7F63 - chains A and H of the 3 polymer chains in the assembly; structure by electron microscopy, 3.90 A resolution.

Chain A:
Protein: Spike glycoprotein
Organism: Severe acute respiratory syndrome coronavirus 2
Reference sequence: P0DTC2 (SPIKE_SARS2); residues 1-1208 here = UniProt positions 1-1208
Chain sequence (1283 residues; numbered 1 to 1283; the number before each row is that of its first residue):
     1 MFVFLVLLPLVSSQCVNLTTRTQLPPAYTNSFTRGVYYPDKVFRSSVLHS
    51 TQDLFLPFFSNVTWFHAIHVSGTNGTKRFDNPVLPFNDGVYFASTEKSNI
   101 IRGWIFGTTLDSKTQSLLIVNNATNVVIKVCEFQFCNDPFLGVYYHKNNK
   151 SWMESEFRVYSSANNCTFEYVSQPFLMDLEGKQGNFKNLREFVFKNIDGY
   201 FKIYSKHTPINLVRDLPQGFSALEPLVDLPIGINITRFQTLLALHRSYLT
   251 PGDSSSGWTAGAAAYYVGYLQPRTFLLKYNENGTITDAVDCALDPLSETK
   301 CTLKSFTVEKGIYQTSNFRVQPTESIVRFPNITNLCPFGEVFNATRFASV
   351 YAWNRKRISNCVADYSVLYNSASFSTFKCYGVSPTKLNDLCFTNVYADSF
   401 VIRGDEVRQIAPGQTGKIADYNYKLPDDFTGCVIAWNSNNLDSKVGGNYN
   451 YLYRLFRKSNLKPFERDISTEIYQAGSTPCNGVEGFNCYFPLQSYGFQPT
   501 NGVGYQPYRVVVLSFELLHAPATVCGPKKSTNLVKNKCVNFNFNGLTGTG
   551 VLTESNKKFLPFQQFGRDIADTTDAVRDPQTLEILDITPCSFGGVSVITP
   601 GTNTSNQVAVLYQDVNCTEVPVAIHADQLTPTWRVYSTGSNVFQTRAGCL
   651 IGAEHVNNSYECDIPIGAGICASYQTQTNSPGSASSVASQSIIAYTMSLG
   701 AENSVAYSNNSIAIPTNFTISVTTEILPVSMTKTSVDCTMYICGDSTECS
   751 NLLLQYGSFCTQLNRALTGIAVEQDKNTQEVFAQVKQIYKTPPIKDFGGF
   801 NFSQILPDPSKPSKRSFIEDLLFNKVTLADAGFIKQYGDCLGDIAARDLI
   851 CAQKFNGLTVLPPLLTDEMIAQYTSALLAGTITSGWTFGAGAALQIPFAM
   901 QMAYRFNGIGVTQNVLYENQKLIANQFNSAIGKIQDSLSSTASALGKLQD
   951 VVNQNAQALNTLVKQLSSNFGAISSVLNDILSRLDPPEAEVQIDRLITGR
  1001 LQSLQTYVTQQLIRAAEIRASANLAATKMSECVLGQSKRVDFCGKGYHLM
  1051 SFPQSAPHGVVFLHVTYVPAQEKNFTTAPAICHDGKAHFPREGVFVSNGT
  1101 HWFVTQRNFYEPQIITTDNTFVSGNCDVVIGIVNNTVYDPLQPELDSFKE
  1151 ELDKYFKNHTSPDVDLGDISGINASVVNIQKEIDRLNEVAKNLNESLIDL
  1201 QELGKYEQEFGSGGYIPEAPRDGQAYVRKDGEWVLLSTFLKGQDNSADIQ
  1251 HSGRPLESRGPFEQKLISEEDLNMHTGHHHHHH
Disordered / not traced: 1-329, 445-446, 531-1283
Construct notes: conflict Gly682 (Arg in P0DTC2), Ser683 (Arg in P0DTC2), Ser685 (Arg in P0DTC2), Pro986 (Lys in P0DTC2), Pro987 (Val in P0DTC2); expression tag (1209-1283)
Disulfides: Cys336-Cys361, Cys379-Cys432, Cys391-Cys525, Cys480-Cys488
From the paper describing this entry:
  - mutagenesis - Q474A/F486A, F486A: decreased binding to RBD-chAb-45
  - mutagenesis - Q474A/F486A: decreased binding to RBD-chAb-51
  - mutagenesis - K417A/Y453A, Y453A: decreased binding to RBD-chAb-28
  - mutagenesis - K417A/Y453A, Y453A, Q498A/T500A/N501A, N501A: decreased binding to RBD-chAb-25
  - mutagenesis - N501Y: abolished binding to RBD-chAb-25
  - mutagenesis - K417N, E484K: unchanged binding to RBD-chAb-25

Chain H:
Protein: RBD-chAb45, Heavy chain
Organism: Homo sapiens
Chain sequence (449 residues; row label = number of the first residue in the row):
     1 EVQLQQSGPELVKPGASVKISCKTSGYTFTEYTIYWVKQSLGKSLEWIGG
    51 NNPNNDDTTYKQFFKGKATLTVDKSSSTAYMELRSLTSEDSAVYYCARDG
   101 YPYYYALDFWGQGTSVTVSSASTKGPSVFPLAPSSKSTSGGTAALGCLVK
   151 DYFPEPVTVSWNSGALTSGVHTFPAVLQSSGLYSLSSVVTVPSSSLGTQT
   201 YICNVNHKPSNTKVDKKVEPKSCDKTHTCPPCPAPELLGGPSVFLFPPKP
   251 KDTLMISRTPEVTCVVVDVSHEDPEVKFNWYVDGVEVHNAKTKPREEQYN
   301 STYRVVSVLTVLHQDWLNGKEYKCKVSNKALPAPIEKTISKAKGQPREPQ
   351 VYTLPPSRDELTKNQVSLTCLVKGFYPSDIAVEWESNGQPENNYKTTPPV
   401 LDSDGSFFLYSKLTVDKSRWQQGNVFSCSVMHEALHNHYTQKSLSLSPG
Disordered / not traced: 121-449
Disulfides: Cys22-Cys96

Chain A / chain H interface:
Residue-residue contacts - 14 pairs, chain A then chain H:
  Lys458(A) with Tyr101(H), hydrogen bond
  Gln474(A) with Tyr101(H), hydrogen bond (backbone-side chain)
  Ala475(A) with Tyr101(H), hydrophobic
  Gly476(A) with Tyr101(H)
  Ser477(A) with Asp99(H); Tyr105(H); Ala106(H)
  Phe486(A) with Thr33(H); Asn52(H); Asp57(H); Thr59(H)
  Asn487(A) with Thr33(H)
  Tyr489(A) with Asn52(H), hydrogen bond; Asn55(H)
Other interface residues (no listed pair), chain A (9 interface residues in all): Phe456
Other interface residues (no listed pair), chain H (13 interface residues in all): Tyr35, Asn51, Asn54, Gly100
From the paper, about this interface:
  - specific contacts: Phe486(A)-Thr59(H), Phe486(A)-Asn52(H), Phe486(A)-Asp57(H), Tyr489(A)-Asn52(H) (hydrogen bond), Tyr489(A)-Asn55(H) (hydrogen bond)
  - epitope / paratope residues, chain A: Phe486(A), Tyr489(A)
  - epitope / paratope residues, chain H: Asn52(H), Asn55(H), Asp57(H), Thr59(H)

Overview:
The interface between chain A and chain H involves 9 residues on one side and 13 on the other, with 3 hydrogen
bonds. Among the polar pairs are Lys458(A)-Tyr101(H), Gln474(A)-Tyr101(H) and Tyr489(A)-Asn52(H). The authors
report contacts between Phe486(A) and Thr59(H), Phe486(A) and Asn52(H) and Phe486(A) and Asp57(H); hydrogen
bonds between Tyr489(A) and Asn52(H) and Tyr489(A) and Asn55(H). From the paper: K417A/Y453A, Y453A and
Q498A/T500A/N501A of chain A, among others, reduce binding to RBD-chAb-25; epitope/paratope residues
Phe486(A), Tyr489(A) and Asn52(H) among others; 9 substitutions were tested in all.
Here chain A is Spike glycoprotein (Severe acute respiratory syndrome coronavirus 2) and chain H is
RBD-chAb45, Heavy chain (Homo sapiens). Entry 7F63 (Cryo-EM structure of SARS-CoV-2 spike in complex with a
neutralizing antibody chAb-45 (Focused refinement of S-RBD ...) was determined by electron microscopy.
